Entry 4A6B (X-ray diffraction, 1.80 A resolution); this record covers chains A and B.

Chain A:
Protein: Pol protein
Source organism: Human immunodeficiency virus
Notes: EC 3.4.23.16
UniProtKB: Q8Q3H0 (Q8Q3H0_9HIV1); residues 1-99 here = UniProt positions 1-99
Chain sequence (99 residues; numbered 1 to 99; the number before each row is that of its first residue):
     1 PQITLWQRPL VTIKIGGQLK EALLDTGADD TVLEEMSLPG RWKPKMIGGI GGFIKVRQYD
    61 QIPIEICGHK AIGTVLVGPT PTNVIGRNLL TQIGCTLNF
Sequence notes: conflict Pro-63 (Leu in Q8Q3H0), Thr-82 (Val in Q8Q3H0), Val-84 (Ile in Q8Q3H0)
Ligand contacts: QG8 (methyl ((S)-1-(2-([1,1'-biphenyl]-4-ylmethyl)-2-(3-((3S,4S)-3-benzyl-4-hydroxy-1-((1S,2R)-2-hydroxy-2,3-dihydro-1H-inden-1-yl)-2-oxopyrrolidin-3-yl)propyl)hydrazinyl)-3,3-dimethyl-1-oxobutan-2-yl)carbamate): Arg-8, Leu-23, Asp-25, Gly-27, Ala-28, Asp-29, Asp-30, Ile-47, Gly-48, Gly-49, Ile-50, Leu-76, Pro-81, Thr-82, Val-84
What the authors report for this chain:
  - binding site for QG8: Asp-25
  - catalytic residues: Asp-25 (citing earlier work)

Chain B:
Protein: Pol protein
Source organism: Human immunodeficiency virus
Notes: EC 3.4.23.16
UniProtKB: Q8Q3H0 (Q8Q3H0_9HIV1); residues 101-199 here correspond to UniProt positions 1-99 (UniProt number = residue number - 100)
Chain sequence (99 residues; numbered 101 to 199; the number before each row is that of its first residue):
   101 PQITLWQRPL VTIKIGGQLK EALLDTGADD TVLEEMSLPG RWKPKMIGGI GGFIKVRQYD
   161 QIPIEICGHK AIGTVLVGPT PTNVIGRNLL TQIGCTLNF
Sequence notes: conflict Pro-163 (Leu63 in Q8Q3H0), Thr-182 (Val82 in Q8Q3H0), Val-184 (Ile84 in Q8Q3H0)
Ligand contacts: QG8 (methyl ((S)-1-(2-([1,1'-biphenyl]-4-ylmethyl)-2-(3-((3S,4S)-3-benzyl-4-hydroxy-1-((1S,2R)-2-hydroxy-2,3-dihydro-1H-inden-1-yl)-2-oxopyrrolidin-3-yl)propyl)hydrazinyl)-3,3-dimethyl-1-oxobutan-2-yl)carbamate): Leu-123, Asp-125, Gly-127, Ala-128, Asp-129, Asp-130, Val-132, Ile-147, Gly-148, Gly-149, Ile-150, Phe-153, Pro-181, Thr-182, Val-184
What the authors report for this chain:
  - catalytic residues: Asp-125 (citing earlier work)

How chain A and chain B interact:
Residue-residue contacts (93):
  Pro-1(A) / Leu-197(B)
  Pro-1(A) / Asn-198(B)
  Pro-1(A) / Phe-199(B)  hydrogen bond (backbone-backbone)
  Gln-2(A) / Thr-196(B)
  Gln-2(A) / Leu-197(B)
  Gln-2(A) / Asn-198(B)  hydrogen bond
  Ile-3(A) / Thr-196(B)
  Ile-3(A) / Leu-197(B)  hydrogen bond (backbone-backbone)
  Ile-3(A) / Phe-199(B)  hydrophobic
  Leu-5(A) / Thr-126(B)
  Leu-5(A) / Arg-187(B)  hydrogen bond (backbone-side chain)
  Leu-5(A) / Leu-190(B)  hydrophobic
  Leu-5(A) / Thr-191(B)
  Leu-5(A) / Cys-195(B)
  Trp-6(A) / Arg-187(B)  hydrogen bond (backbone-side chain)
  Trp-6(A) / Thr-191(B)
  Gln-7(A) / Arg-187(B)
  Arg-8(A) / Asp-129(B)  salt bridge
  Arg-8(A) / Arg-187(B)
  Pro-9(A) / Thr-126(B)
  Leu-23(A) / Gly-127(B)
  Leu-24(A) / Thr-126(B)  hydrogen bond (backbone-side chain)
  Leu-24(A) / Leu-197(B)  hydrophobic
  Asp-25(A) / Asp-125(B)
  Asp-25(A) / Thr-126(B)
  Asp-25(A) / Gly-127(B)  hydrogen bond (side chain-backbone)
  Thr-26(A) / Leu-105(B)
  Thr-26(A) / Pro-109(B)
  Thr-26(A) / Leu-124(B)  hydrogen bond (side chain-backbone)
  Thr-26(A) / Asp-125(B)
  Thr-26(A) / Thr-126(B)  hydrogen bond (side chain-backbone)
  Thr-26(A) / Leu-197(B)
  Gly-27(A) / Leu-123(B)
  Gly-27(A) / Asp-125(B)
  Asp-29(A) / Arg-108(B)  salt bridge
  Ile-50(A) / Gly-149(B)
  Ile-50(A) / Ile-150(B)  hydrogen bond (backbone-backbone)
  Ile-50(A) / Gly-151(B)  hydrogen bond (backbone-backbone)
  Ile-50(A) / Gly-152(B)
  Ile-50(A) / Ile-154(B)  hydrophobic
  Ile-50(A) / Thr-180(B)
  Ile-50(A) / Pro-181(B)
  Gly-51(A) / Gly-151(B)
  Gly-51(A) / Gly-152(B)
  Gly-51(A) / Ile-154(B)
  Gly-52(A) / Gly-151(B)
  Ile-54(A) / Ile-150(B)  hydrophobic
  Cys-67(A) / Phe-199(B)  hydrophobic
  Thr-80(A) / Ile-150(B)
  Pro-81(A) / Gly-149(B)
  Pro-81(A) / Ile-150(B)
  Arg-87(A) / Leu-105(B)  hydrogen bond (side chain-backbone)
  Arg-87(A) / Trp-106(B)  hydrogen bond (side chain-backbone)
  Arg-87(A) / Gln-107(B)  hydrogen bond (side chain-backbone)
  Arg-87(A) / Arg-108(B)
  Arg-87(A) / Pro-109(B)
  Leu-90(A) / Leu-105(B)  hydrophobic
  Thr-91(A) / Leu-105(B)
  Thr-91(A) / Trp-106(B)
  Gln-92(A) / Trp-106(B)
  Ile-93(A) / Phe-199(B)
  Gly-94(A) / Asn-198(B)
  Gly-94(A) / Phe-199(B)
  Cys-95(A) / Leu-105(B)
  Cys-95(A) / Leu-197(B)  hydrophobic
  Cys-95(A) / Asn-198(B)
  Cys-95(A) / Phe-199(B)  hydrophobic
  Thr-96(A) / Gln-102(B)
  Thr-96(A) / Ile-103(B)
  Thr-96(A) / Thr-104(B)
  Thr-96(A) / Thr-196(B)
  Thr-96(A) / Leu-197(B)
  Thr-96(A) / Asn-198(B)  hydrogen bond (backbone-backbone)
  Leu-97(A) / Pro-101(B)
  Leu-97(A) / Gln-102(B)
  Leu-97(A) / Ile-103(B)  hydrogen bond (backbone-backbone)
  Leu-97(A) / Thr-126(B)
  Leu-97(A) / Cys-195(B)  hydrophobic
  Leu-97(A) / Thr-196(B)
  Leu-97(A) / Leu-197(B)  hydrophobic
  Asn-98(A) / Pro-101(B)
  Asn-98(A) / Gln-102(B)  hydrogen bond
  Asn-98(A) / Gly-194(B)
  Asn-98(A) / Cys-195(B)
  Asn-98(A) / Thr-196(B)  hydrogen bond (backbone-backbone)
  Asn-98(A) / Asn-198(B)  hydrogen bond
  Phe-99(A) / Pro-101(B)  hydrogen bond (backbone-backbone)
  Phe-99(A) / Ile-103(B)  hydrophobic
  Phe-99(A) / Cys-167(B)  hydrophobic
  Phe-99(A) / His-169(B)  hydrogen bond (backbone-side chain)
  Phe-99(A) / Ile-193(B)
  Phe-99(A) / Gly-194(B)
  Phe-99(A) / Cys-195(B)  hydrophobic
Also at the interface, not in a pair above, chain A (36 interface residues in all): Thr-4, Gly-48, Gly-49, His-69
Also at the interface, not in a pair above, chain B (36 interface residues in all): Ile-147, Phe-153

Overview:
The chain A/chain B interface involves 36 residues from each chain, with 21 hydrogen bonds and 2 salt bridges.
Polar pairs include Arg-8(A)/Asp-129(B), Asp-29(A)/Arg-108(B) and Gln-2(A)/Asn-198(B). Compound QG8 is bound
between chain A and chain B. From the paper: catalytic residues Asp-25(A) and Asp-125(B); a binding site for
QG8 at Asp-25(A).
Both chains are Pol protein (Human immunodeficiency virus). Entry 4A6B (Stereoselective Synthesis, X-ray
Analysis, and Biological Evaluation of a New Class of Lactam Based HIV-1 Protease ...) was determined by X-ray
diffraction (same publication as 4A4Q and 4A6C).
